PDB entry 8DOW | electron microscopy, 3.69 A resolution | chains E and F of the 12 polymer chains in the assembly

# Chain E
Protein: Envelope glycoprotein gp120
Organism: Human immunodeficiency virus 1
Reference sequence: A0A1W6IPB2 (A0A1W6IPB2_9HIV1); the construct lacks a stretch of the UniProt sequence and is renumbered around it, so the offset changes along the chain: 34-139 = UniProt 30-135; 148-309 = UniProt 136-297; 312-321 = UniProt 298-307; 322-358 = UniProt 309-345; 3 more segments
Amino-acid sequence (463 residues; row label = number of the first residue in the row; note: 13 numbers in that range are skipped by the numbering (no residue carries them; nothing is unmodelled there)):
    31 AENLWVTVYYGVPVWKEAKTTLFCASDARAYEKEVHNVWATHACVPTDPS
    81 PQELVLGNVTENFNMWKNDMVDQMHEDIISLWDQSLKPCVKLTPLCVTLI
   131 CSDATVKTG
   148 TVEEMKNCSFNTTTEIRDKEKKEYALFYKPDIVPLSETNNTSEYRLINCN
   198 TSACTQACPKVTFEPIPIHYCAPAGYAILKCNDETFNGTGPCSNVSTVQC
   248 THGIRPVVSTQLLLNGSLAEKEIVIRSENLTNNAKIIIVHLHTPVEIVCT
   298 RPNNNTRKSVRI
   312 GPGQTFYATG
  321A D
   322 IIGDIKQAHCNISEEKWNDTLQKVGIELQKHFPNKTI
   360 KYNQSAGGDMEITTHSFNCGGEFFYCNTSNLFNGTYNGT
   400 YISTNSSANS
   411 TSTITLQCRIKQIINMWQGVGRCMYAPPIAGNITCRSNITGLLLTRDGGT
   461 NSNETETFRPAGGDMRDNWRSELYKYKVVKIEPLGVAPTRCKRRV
Unresolved in the structure: 31
Sequence notes: expression tag (31-33); conflict Asp-133 (Asn129 in A0A1W6IPB2), Thr-138 (Asn134 in A0A1W6IPB2), Cys-201 (Val189 in A0A1W6IPB2), Cys-433 (Ala417 in A0A1W6IPB2), Lys-490 (Glu474 in A0A1W6IPB2), Glu-492 (Gln476 in A0A1W6IPB2), Val-496 (Ile480 in A0A1W6IPB2), Arg-500 (Gly484 in A0A1W6IPB2), Cys-501 (Ala485 in A0A1W6IPB2)
Disulfide bonds: Cys-54/Cys-74, Cys-119/Cys-205, Cys-126/Cys-196, Cys-131/Cys-155, Cys-201/Cys-433, Cys-218/Cys-247, Cys-228/Cys-239, Cys-296/Cys-331, Cys-378/Cys-445, Cys-385/Cys-418
Covalent attachments: N-acetylglucosamine (NAG) linked to Asn-154, Asn-197, Asn-234, Asn-262, Asn-301, Asn-355, Asn-362, Asn-386, Asn-442, Asn-448; glycan linked to Asn-332

# Chain F
Protein: Envelope glycoprotein gp41
Organism: Human immunodeficiency virus 1
Reference sequence: Q2N0S7 (Q2N0S7_9HIV1); residues 511-664 here correspond to UniProt positions 508-661 (UniProt number = residue number - 3)
Amino-acid sequence (161 residues; numbered 504 to 664; the number before each row is that of its first residue):
   504 VGRRRRRRAVGIGAVFLGFLGAAGSTMGAASMTLTVQARNLLSGIVQQQS
   554 NLLRAPEAQQHLLKLTVWGIKQLQARVLAVERYLRDQQLLGIWGCSGKLI
   604 CCTNVPWNSSWSNRNLSEIWDNMTWLQWDKEISNYTQIIYGLLEESQNQQ
   654 EKNEQDLLALD
Unresolved in the structure: 504-511, 548-568
Sequence notes: expression tag (504-510); conflict Pro-559 (Ile556 in Q2N0S7), Cys-605 (Thr602 in Q2N0S7)
Disulfide bonds: Cys-598/Cys-604

# Interface between chain E and chain F
Residue-residue contacts (94; chain E residue first):
  Leu-34(E) with Pro-609(F); Trp-610(F), hydrogen bond (backbone-backbone); Leu-619(F), hydrophobic
  Trp-35(E) with Asn-607(F); Val-608(F); Pro-609(F), hydrophobic
  Val-36(E) with Cys-605(F); Thr-606(F), hydrogen bond (backbone-side chain); Val-608(F), hydrogen bond (backbone-backbone); Trp-610(F), hydrophobic
  Thr-37(E) with Cys-604(F); Cys-605(F)
  Val-38(E) with Trp-596(F), hydrophobic; Leu-602(F); Ile-603(F); Cys-604(F), hydrogen bond (backbone-backbone); Leu-646(F), hydrophobic
  Tyr-39(E) with Leu-602(F); Ile-603(F), hydrophobic; Trp-623(F), hydrophobic; Trp-628(F), hydrophobic
  Tyr-40(E) with Leu-537(F); Leu-544(F); Tyr-586(F); Asp-589(F), hydrogen bond; Gln-590(F); Leu-593(F), hydrophobic; Leu-602(F), hydrogen bond (backbone-backbone)
  Gly-41(E) with Leu-537(F); Gln-540(F), hydrogen bond (backbone-side chain)
  Val-42(E) with Leu-537(F), hydrophobic; Gln-540(F); Trp-628(F)
  Pro-43(E) with Phe-519(F), hydrophobic; Gln-540(F); Trp-628(F)
  Val-44(E) with Trp-628(F); Leu-629(F)
  Trp-45(E) with Leu-523(F), hydrophobic; Ala-526(F), hydrophobic; Leu-629(F), hydrophobic
  Phe-53(E) with Gln-575(F)
  Ala-73(E) with Trp-571(F)
  Leu-84(E) with Ala-517(F); Val-518(F), hydrophobic; Gly-521(F)
  Val-85(E) with Ala-512(F)
  Leu-86(E) with Gly-524(F)
  Asn-88(E) with Gly-527(F), hydrogen bond (side chain-backbone)
  Val-89(E) with Ala-526(F), hydrophobic
  Asp-107(E) with Trp-571(F); Lys-574(F), salt bridge
  Ser-110(E) with Trp-571(F)
  Ala-221(E) with Leu-544(F); Ser-546(F)
  Gly-222(E) with Phe-522(F); Arg-585(F), hydrogen bond (backbone-side chain)
  Tyr-223(E) with Phe-522(F); Arg-585(F)
  Ala-224(E) with Leu-523(F), hydrophobic
  Thr-244(E) with Gly-521(F), hydrogen bond (side chain-backbone); Phe-522(F), hydrogen bond (side chain-backbone); Leu-523(F)
  Gln-246(E) with Gly-521(F); Phe-522(F)
  Val-489(E) with Leu-523(F), hydrophobic
  Lys-490(E) with Arg-585(F)
  Ile-491(E) with Phe-522(F), hydrophobic; Leu-523(F), hydrophobic; Arg-585(F), hydrogen bond (backbone-side chain)
  Leu-494(E) with Leu-593(F), hydrophobic; Trp-596(F), hydrophobic
  Val-496(E) with Trp-631(F), hydrogen bond (backbone-side chain)
  Ala-497(E) with Trp-623(F), hydrophobic; Trp-628(F), hydrophobic
  Pro-498(E) with Trp-610(F); Leu-619(F); Ile-622(F), hydrophobic; Trp-623(F), hydrogen bond (backbone-side chain); Trp-631(F)
  Thr-499(E) with Trp-623(F)
  Arg-500(E) with Leu-619(F)
  Cys-501(E) with Cys-605(F), disulfide
  Lys-502(E) with Cys-605(F); Asn-607(F)
  Arg-503(E) with Trp-596(F), hydrogen bond (side chain-backbone); Gly-597(F); Cys-598(F); Cys-605(F), hydrogen bond (side chain-backbone); Thr-606(F); Asn-607(F), hydrogen bond (backbone-side chain); Gln-650(F), hydrogen bond; Gln-653(F), hydrogen bond
  Val-505(E) with Asn-607(F), hydrogen bond (backbone-side chain)
Interface residues without a listed pair, chain E (45 interface residues in all): Glu-32, Leu-111, Pro-220, Pro-493, Gly-495
Interface residues without a listed pair, chain F (52 interface residues in all): Leu-520, Met-530, Ala-541, Ala-578, Ala-582, Leu-592, Asp-632, Ile-642, Tyr-643
Disulfides between the chains: Cys-501(E)/Cys-605(F)

# In short
The interface between chain E and chain F involves 45 residues on one side and 52 on the other, with 1
disulfide bond, 20 hydrogen bonds and 1 salt bridge. Polar pairs include Asp-107(E)/Lys-574(F),
Val-36(E)/Thr-606(F) and Tyr-40(E)/Asp-589(F).
Chain E is Envelope glycoprotein gp120 and chain F is Envelope glycoprotein gp41, both from Human
immunodeficiency virus 1; the structure, Cryo-EM structure of HIV-1 Env(CH848 10.17 DS.SOSIP_DT) in complex
with DH1030.1 Fab, was determined by electron microscopy.
